3IAY - chains T and A of the 3 polymer chains in the assembly; structure by X-ray diffraction, 2.00 A resolution.

Chain T:
Molecule: 16-nt DNA strand
Sequence (16 nucleotides; each row starts with the number of its first residue):
     1 TAAGGTAGGG GAGGAT

Chain A:
Molecule: DNA polymerase delta catalytic subunit
Organism: Saccharomyces cerevisiae
Notes: EC 2.7.7.7; fragment: to 985
UniProt: P15436 (DPOD_YEAST); residues 67-985 here = UniProt positions 67-985
Amino-acid sequence (919 residues; row label = number of the first residue in the row):
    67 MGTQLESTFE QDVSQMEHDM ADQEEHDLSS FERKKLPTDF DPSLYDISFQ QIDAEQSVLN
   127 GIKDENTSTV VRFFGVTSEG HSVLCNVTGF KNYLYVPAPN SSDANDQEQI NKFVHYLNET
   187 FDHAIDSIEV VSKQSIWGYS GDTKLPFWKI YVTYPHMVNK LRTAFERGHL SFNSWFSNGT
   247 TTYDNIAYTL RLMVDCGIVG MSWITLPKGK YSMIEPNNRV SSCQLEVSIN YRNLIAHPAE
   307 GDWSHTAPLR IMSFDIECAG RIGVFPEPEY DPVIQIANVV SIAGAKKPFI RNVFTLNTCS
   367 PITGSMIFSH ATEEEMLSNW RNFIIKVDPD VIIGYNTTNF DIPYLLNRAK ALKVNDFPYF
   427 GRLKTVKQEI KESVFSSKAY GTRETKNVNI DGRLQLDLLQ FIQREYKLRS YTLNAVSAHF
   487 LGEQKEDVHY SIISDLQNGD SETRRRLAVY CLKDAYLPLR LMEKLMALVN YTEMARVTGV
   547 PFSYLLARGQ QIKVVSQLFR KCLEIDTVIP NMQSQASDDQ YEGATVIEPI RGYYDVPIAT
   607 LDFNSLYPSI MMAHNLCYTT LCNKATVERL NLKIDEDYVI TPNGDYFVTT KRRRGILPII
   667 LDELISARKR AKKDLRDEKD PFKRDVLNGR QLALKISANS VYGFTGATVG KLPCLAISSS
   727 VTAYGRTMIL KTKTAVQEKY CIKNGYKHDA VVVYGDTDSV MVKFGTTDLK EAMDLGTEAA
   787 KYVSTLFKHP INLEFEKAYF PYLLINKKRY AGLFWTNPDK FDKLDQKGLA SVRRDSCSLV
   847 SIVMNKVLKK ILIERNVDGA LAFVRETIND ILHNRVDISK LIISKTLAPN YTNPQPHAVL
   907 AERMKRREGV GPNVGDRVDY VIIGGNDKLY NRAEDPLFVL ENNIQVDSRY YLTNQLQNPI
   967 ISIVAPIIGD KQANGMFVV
Disordered / not traced: 67-94, 491-496
Bound ions: Ca2+ site 1 near Asp321 (its only coordinating residue here); Ca2+ site 2: Asp608, Phe609, Asp764 (together with 2'-deoxycytidine-5'-triphosphate); Ca2+ site 3: Asp608, Glu802 (together with 2'-deoxycytidine-5'-triphosphate); Ca2+ site 4: Asp764 (together with 2'-deoxycytidine-5'-triphosphate)
Residues lining bound ligands: 2'-deoxycytidine-5'-triphosphate (DCP): Asp608, Phe609, Asn610, Ser611, Leu612, Tyr613, Pro614, Arg674, Lys701, Asn705, Tyr708, Thr763, Asp764
What the authors report for this chain:
  - catalytic residues: Asp407, Asp608, Asp764
  - Ca2+ coordination: Asp321, Asp608, Glu802
  - binding site for 2'-deoxycytidine-5'-triphosphate: Ser611, Leu612, Tyr613, Arg674, Lys678, Lys701, Asn705, Tyr708
  - specificity-determining residues: Tyr613
  - mutagenesis - E800A/E802A (40 fold): decreased catalytic activity on C incorporation opposite temple G
  - binding site for the 16-nt DNA strand (chain T): Tyr613, Ile702, Ser706, Tyr708, Gly709, Arg815
  - contacts within the chain: Tyr587-Tyr708, Leu612-Tyr613, Asp762-Lys814
  - binding site for the 12-nt DNA strand: Lys444, Thr763, Lys814, Arg839

Interface between chain T and chain A:
Pairs across the interface - 56 pairs, chain T then chain A:
  DT1(T) with Asn251(A), hydrogen bond to the base; Ile252(A), base contact; Arg554(A), sugar contact; Gln557(A), sugar contact; Ile558(A), sugar contact; Val561(A), base contact; Phe565(A), base contact; Ile575(A), base contact; Lys717(A), base contact; Leu718(A), base contact
  DA2(T) with Arg554(A), phosphate contact; Lys717(A), phosphate contact
  DA3(T) with Phe441(A), sugar contact; Ser442(A), sugar contact; Ser443(A), phosphate contact; Arg554(A), salt bridge to the phosphate; Gly555(A), hydrogen bond to the phosphate; Ser580(A), hydrogen bond to the base; Val715(A), base contact
  DG4(T) with Gly555(A), phosphate contact; Gln556(A), hydrogen bond to the phosphate; Gln557(A), hydrogen bond to the phosphate; Asn705(A), hydrogen bond to the base; Ser706(A), base contact; Tyr708(A), base contact; Gly709(A), base contact; Ala713(A), phosphate contact
  DG5(T) with Tyr587(A), phosphate contact; Tyr708(A), sugar contact; Gly709(A), sugar contact; Gly712(A), sugar contact; Ala713(A), sugar contact
  DT6(T) with Lys444(A), base contact; Gln586(A), hydrogen bond to the phosphate; Tyr587(A), hydrogen bond to the phosphate; Glu588(A), phosphate contact; Gly589(A), hydrogen bond to the phosphate
  DA7(T) with Lys444(A), base contact; Glu588(A), phosphate contact; Gly589(A), hydrogen bond to the phosphate; Ala590(A), sugar contact; Val592(A), phosphate contact; Lys814(A), base contact
  DG8(T) with Val592(A), phosphate contact; Lys813(A), salt bridge to the phosphate; Lys814(A), sugar contact
  DG9(T) with Asn812(A), sugar contact; Lys813(A), sugar contact; Arg815(A), hydrogen bond to the base; Arg839(A), base contact
  DG10(T) with Asn812(A), phosphate contact; Arg815(A), sugar contact
  DG11(T) with Asn964(A), hydrogen bond to the phosphate
  DA12(T) with Leu935(A), phosphate contact; Tyr956(A), hydrogen bond to the phosphate; Asn960(A), hydrogen bond to the phosphate
Interface residues without a listed pair, chain T (13 interface residues in all): DG13
Interface residues without a listed pair, chain A (45 interface residues in all): Val440, Ala553, Asp585, Ile702, Phe710, Ile811

Summary:
Chain T and chain A form an interface of 13 and 45 residues respectively, with 14 hydrogen bonds and 2 salt
bridges. Polar contacts include DT1(T)-Asn251(A), DA3(T)-Ser580(A) and DG4(T)-Asn705(A). Chain A binds
2'-deoxycytidine-5'-triphosphate. The paper reports catalytic residues Asp407(A), Asp608(A) and Asp764(A);
E800A/E802A of chain A reduce catalytic activity on C incorporation opposite temple G.
Chain T is a 16-nt DNA strand and chain A is DNA polymerase delta catalytic subunit (Saccharomyces
cerevisiae); the structure, Ternary complex of DNA polymerase delta, was determined by X-ray diffraction.
